Entry 5NZR (electron microscopy, 9.20 A resolution (very low resolution: no residue pairs are listed; an interface is given only as per-side residue counts)); this record covers chains A and C of the 11 polymer chains in the assembly.

Chain A:
Name: Coatomer subunit alpha
Organism: Mus musculus
UniProtKB: Q8CIE6 (COPA_MOUSE); numbering as in UniProt (aligned over 1-1224)
Chain sequence (1262 residues; numbered 1 to 1262; the number before each row is that of its first residue):
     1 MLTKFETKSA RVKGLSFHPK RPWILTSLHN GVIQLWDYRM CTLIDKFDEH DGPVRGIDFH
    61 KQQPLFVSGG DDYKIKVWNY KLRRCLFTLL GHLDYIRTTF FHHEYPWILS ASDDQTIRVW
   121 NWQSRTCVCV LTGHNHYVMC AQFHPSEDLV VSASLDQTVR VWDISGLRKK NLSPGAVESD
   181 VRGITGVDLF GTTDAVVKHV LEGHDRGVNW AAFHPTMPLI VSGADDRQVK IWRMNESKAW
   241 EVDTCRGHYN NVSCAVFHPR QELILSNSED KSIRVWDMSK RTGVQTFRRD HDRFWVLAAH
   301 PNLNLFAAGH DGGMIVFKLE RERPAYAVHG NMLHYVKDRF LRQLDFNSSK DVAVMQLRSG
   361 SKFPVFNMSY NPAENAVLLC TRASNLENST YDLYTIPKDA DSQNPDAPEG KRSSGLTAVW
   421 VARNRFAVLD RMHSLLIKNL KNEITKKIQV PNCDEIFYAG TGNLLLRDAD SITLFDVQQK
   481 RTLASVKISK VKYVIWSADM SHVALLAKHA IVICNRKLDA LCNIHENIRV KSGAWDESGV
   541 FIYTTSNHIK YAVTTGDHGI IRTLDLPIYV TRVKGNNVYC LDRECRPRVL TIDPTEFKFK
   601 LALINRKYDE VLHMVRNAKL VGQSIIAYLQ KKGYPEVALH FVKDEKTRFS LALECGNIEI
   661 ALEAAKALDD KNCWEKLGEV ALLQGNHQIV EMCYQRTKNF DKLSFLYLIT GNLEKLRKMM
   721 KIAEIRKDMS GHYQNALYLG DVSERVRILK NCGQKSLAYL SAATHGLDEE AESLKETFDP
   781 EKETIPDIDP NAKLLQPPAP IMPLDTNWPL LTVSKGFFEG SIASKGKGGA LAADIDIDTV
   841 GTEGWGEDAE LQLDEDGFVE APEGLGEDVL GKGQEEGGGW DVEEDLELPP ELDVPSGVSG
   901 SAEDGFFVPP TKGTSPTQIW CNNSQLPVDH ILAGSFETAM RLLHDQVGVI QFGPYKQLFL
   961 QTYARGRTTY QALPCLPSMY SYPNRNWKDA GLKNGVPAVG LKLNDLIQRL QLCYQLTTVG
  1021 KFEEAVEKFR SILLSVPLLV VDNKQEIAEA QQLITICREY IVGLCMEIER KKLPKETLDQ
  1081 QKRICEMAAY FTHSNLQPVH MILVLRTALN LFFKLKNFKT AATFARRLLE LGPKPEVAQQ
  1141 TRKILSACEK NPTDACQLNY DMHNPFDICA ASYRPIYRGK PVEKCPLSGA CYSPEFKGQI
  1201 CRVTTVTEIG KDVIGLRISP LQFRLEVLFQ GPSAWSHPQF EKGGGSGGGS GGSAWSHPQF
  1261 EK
Disordered / not traced: 814-1262
Construct notes: expression tag (1225-1262)

Chain C:
Name: Coatomer subunit beta'
Organism: Mus musculus
UniProtKB: O55029 (COPB2_MOUSE); numbering as in UniProt (aligned over 1-905)
Chain sequence (905 residues; row label = number of the first residue in the row):
     1 MPLRLDIKRK LTARSDRVKS VDLHPTEPWM LASLYNGSVC VWNHETQTLV KTFEVCDLPV
    61 RAAKFVARKN WVVTGADDMQ IRVFNYNTLE RVHMFEAHSD YIRCIAVHPT QPFILTSSDD
   121 MLIKLWDWDK KWSCSQVFEG HTHYVMQIVI NPKDNNQFAS ASLDRTIKVW QLGSSSPNFT
   181 LEGHEKGVNC IDYYSGGDKP YLISGADDRL VKIWDYQNKT CVQTLEGHAQ NVSCASFHPE
   241 LPIIITGSED GTVRIWHSST YRLESTLNYG MERVWCVASL RGSNNVALGY DEGSIIVKLG
   301 REEPAMSMDA NGKIIWAKHS EVQQANLKAM GDTEIKDGER LPLAVKDMGS CEIYPQTIQH
   361 NPNGRFVVVC GDGEYIIYTA MALRNKSFGS AQEFAWAHDS SEYAIRESNS IVKIFKNFKE
   421 KKSFKPDFGA ESIYGGFLLG VRSVNGLAFY DWENTELIRR IEIQPKHIFW SDSGELVCIA
   481 TEESFFILKY LSEKVLAAQE THEGVTEDGI EDAFEVLGEI QEIVKTGLWV GDCFIYTSSV
   541 NRLNYYVGGE IVTIAHLDRT MYLLGYIPKD NRLYLGDKEL NIVSYSLLVS VLEYQTAVMR
   601 RDFSMADKVL PTIPKEQRTR VAHFLEKQGF KQQALTVSTD PEHRFELALQ LGELKIAYQL
   661 AVEAESEQKW KQLAELAISK CQFSLAQECL HHAQDYGGLL LLATASGNAS MVNKLAEGAE
   721 RDGKNNVAFM SYFLQGKLDA CLELLIRTGR LPEAAFLART YLPSQVSRVV KLWRENLSKV
   781 NQKAAESLAD PTEYENLFPG LKEAFVVEEW VKETHADLWP AKQYPLVTPN EERNVMEEAK
   841 GFQPSRPTAQ QEPDGKPASS PVIMASQTTH KEEKSLLELE VDLDNLELED IDTTDINLDE
   901 DILDD
Disordered / not traced: 844-905
Swiss-Prot annotation at these positions:
  - modified residue: Lys627 (N6-acetyllysine), Ser859 (Phosphoserine)
  - mutagenesis: Arg254 (R254C: No effect on protein abundance. Mice homozygous for that mutation do not display any developmental abnormality)

Interface between chain A and chain C:
At this resolution (9 A) residue pairs are not listed: 36 residues of chain A and 37 of chain C lie at the interface.

Overview:
Chain A and chain C form an interface of 36 and 37 residues respectively. Curated annotation (UniProt) lists
one mutagenesis site on chain C.
Chain A is Coatomer subunit alpha and chain C is Coatomer subunit beta', both from Mus musculus; the
structure, The structure of the COPI coat leaf, was determined by electron microscopy together with 5NZU from
the same study.
